5WVK - chains 2 and 3 of the 47 polymer chains in the assembly; structure by electron microscopy, 4.20 A resolution (low resolution: residue-level contacts below are approximate; hydrogen-bond / salt-bridge calls are withheld).

# Chain 2
Protein: Proteasome subunit beta type-2
Source organism: Saccharomyces cerevisiae (strain ATCC 204508 / S288c)
Notes: EC 3.4.25.1
UniProtKB: P25043 (PSB2_YEAST); residues 1-261 here = UniProt positions 1-261
Chain sequence (261 residues; each row starts with the number of its first residue):
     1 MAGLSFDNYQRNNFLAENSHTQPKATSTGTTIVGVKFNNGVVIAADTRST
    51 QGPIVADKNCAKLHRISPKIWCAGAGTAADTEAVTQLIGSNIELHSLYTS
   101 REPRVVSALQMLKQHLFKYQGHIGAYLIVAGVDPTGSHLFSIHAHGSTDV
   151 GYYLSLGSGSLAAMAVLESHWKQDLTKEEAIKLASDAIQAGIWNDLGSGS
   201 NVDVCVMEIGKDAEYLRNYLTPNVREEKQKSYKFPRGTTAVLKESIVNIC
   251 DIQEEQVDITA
Unresolved in the structure: 1-29, 253-261
Curated features (UniProtKB/Swiss-Prot):
  - active site: Thr30 (Nucleophile)

# Chain 3
Protein: Proteasome subunit beta type-3
Source organism: Saccharomyces cerevisiae (strain ATCC 204508 / S288c)
Notes: EC 3.4.25.1
UniProtKB: P25451 (PSB3_YEAST); residues 1-205 here = UniProt positions 1-205
Chain sequence (205 residues; row label = number of the first residue in the row):
     1 MSDPSSINGGIVVAMTGKDCVAIACDLRLGSQSLGVSNKFEKIFHYGHVF
    51 LGITGLATDVTTLNEMFRYKTNLYKLKEERAIEPETFTQLVSSSLYERRF
   101 GPYFVGPVVAGINSKSGKPFIAGFDLIGCIDEAKDFIVSGTASDQLFGMC
   151 ESLYEPNLEPEDLFETISQALLNAADRDALSGWGAVVYIIKKDEVVKRYL
   201 KMRQD
Unresolved in the structure: 1
Curated features (UniProtKB/Swiss-Prot):
  - modified residue: Ser31 (Phosphoserine)
  - cross-link: Lys70 (Glycyl lysine isopeptide (Lys-Gly) (interchain with G-Cter in ubiquitin))

# Chain 2 / chain 3 interface
Pairs across the interface (55):
  Ser49(2) - Asp131(3)
  Gln51(2) - Asp125(3)
  Ile54(2) - Asp144(3)
  Ile54(2) - Phe147(3)
  Val55(2) - Phe147(3)
  Asp57(2) - Glu132(3)
  Asp57(2) - Ala133(3)
  Cys60(2) - Ile130(3)
  Cys60(2) - Glu132(3)
  Ala78(2) - Cys129(3)
  Ala79(2) - Ile127(3)
  Ala79(2) - Cys129(3)
  Asp80(2) - Arg99(3)
  Asp80(2) - Ile127(3)
  Glu82(2) - Tyr96(3)
  Glu82(2) - Gly128(3)
  Glu82(2) - Cys129(3)
  Glu82(2) - Ile130(3)
  Ala83(2) - Tyr96(3)
  Ala83(2) - Arg99(3)
  Val84(2) - Arg99(3)
  Gln86(2) - Gln89(3)
  Tyr119(2) - Phe100(3)
  His122(2) - Phe100(3)
  Ile123(2) - Arg99(3)
  Ile123(2) - Phe100(3)
  Arg225(2) - Asp135(3)
  Lys228(2) - Glu151(3)
  Lys228(2) - Ser152(3)
  Lys228(2) - Tyr154(3)
  Ser231(2) - Leu153(3)
  Lys233(2) - Glu161(3)
  Lys233(2) - Asp162(3)
  Phe234(2) - Glu165(3)
  Phe234(2) - Gln169(3)
  Arg236(2) - Arg198(3)
  Thr239(2) - Lys201(3)
  Ala240(2) - Lys201(3)
  Val241(2) - Phe164(3)
  Val241(2) - Tyr199(3)
  Val241(2) - Leu200(3)
  Leu242(2) - Tyr199(3)
  Lys243(2) - Lys197(3)
  Lys243(2) - Arg198(3)
  Lys243(2) - Tyr199(3)
  Glu244(2) - Lys197(3)
  Glu244(2) - Arg198(3)
  Ser245(2) - Lys197(3)
  Ile246(2) - Val195(3)
  Val247(2) - Glu194(3)
  Val247(2) - Val195(3)
  Ile249(2) - Gly47(3)
  Ile249(2) - His48(3)
  Ile249(2) - Lys191(3)
  Ile249(2) - Asp193(3)
Interface residues without a listed pair, chain 2 (35 interface residues in all): Asn59, Ala61, Pro235
Interface residues without a listed pair, chain 3 (37 interface residues in all): Leu172, Lys192

# Summary
The interface between chain 2 and chain 3 involves 35 residues on one side and 37 on the other. From UniProt:
active-site residue Thr30(2) on chain 2.
Here chain 2 is Proteasome subunit beta type-2 and chain 3 is Proteasome subunit beta type-3, both from
Saccharomyces cerevisiae (strain ATCC 204508 / S288c). Entry 5WVK (Yeast proteasome-ADP-AlFx) was determined
by electron microscopy, deposited together with 5WVI.
